PDB entry 1M90 | X-ray diffraction, 2.80 A resolution | chains A and 4 of the 31 polymer chains in the assembly

Chain A:
Molecule: 23S RRNA
Organism: Haloarcula marismortui
Sequence (2922 nucleotides; each row starts with the number of its first residue):
     2 UUGGCUACUA UGCCAGCUGG UGGAUUGCUC GGCUCAGGCG CUGAUGAAGG ACGUGCCAAG
    62 CUGCGAUAAG CCAUGGGGAG CCGCACGGAG GCGAAGAACC AUGGAUUUCC GAAUGAGAAU
   122 CUCUCUAACA AUUGCUUCGC GCAAUGAGGA ACCCCGAGAA CUGAAACAUC UCAGUAUCGG
   182 GAGGAACAGA AAACGCAAUG UGAUGUCGUU AGUAACCGCG AGUGAACGCG AUACAGCCCA
   242 AACCGAAGCC CUCACGGGCA AUGUGGUGUC AGGGCUACCU CUCAUCAGCC GACCGUCUCG
   302 ACGAAGUCUC UUGGAACAGA GCGUGAUACA GGGUGACAAC CCCGUACUCG AGACCAGUAC
   362 GACGUGCGGU AGUGCCAGAG UAGCGGGGGU UGGAUAUCCC UCGCGAAUAA CGCAGGCAUC
   422 GACUGCGAAG GCUAAACACA ACCUGAGACC GAUAGUGAAC AAGUAGUGUG AACGAACGCU
   482 GCAAAGUACC CUCAGAAGGG AGGCGAAAUA GAGCAUGAAA UCAGUUGGCG AUCGAGCGAC
   542 AGGGCAUACA AGGUCCCUCG ACGAAUGACC GACGCGCGAG CGUCCAGUAA GACUCACGGG
   602 AAGCCGAUGU UCUGUCGUAC GUUUUGAAAA ACGAGCCAGG GAGUGUGUCU GCAUGGCAAG
   662 UCUAACCGGA GUAUCCGGGG AGGCACAGGG AAACCGACAU GGCCGCAGGG CUUUGCCCGA
   722 GGGCCGCCGU CUUCAAGGGC GGGGAGCCAU GUGGACACGA CCCGAAUCCG GACGAUCUAC
   782 GCAUGGACAA GAUGAAGCGU GCCGAAAGGC ACGUGGAAGU CUGUUAGAGU UGGUGUCCUA
   842 CAAUACCCUC UCGUGAUCUA UGUGUAGGGG UGAAAGGCCC AUCGAGUCCG GCAACAGCUG
   902 GUUCCAAUCG AAACAUGUCG AAGCAUGACC UCCGCCGAGG UAGUCUGUGA GGUAGAGCGA
   962 CCGAUUGGUG UGUCCGCCUC CGAGAGGAGU CGGCACACCU GUCAAACUCC AAACUUACAG
  1022 ACGCCGUUUG ACGCGGGGAU UCCGGUGCGC GGGGUAAGCC UGUGUACCAG GAGGGGAACA
  1082 ACCCAGAGAU AGGUUAAGGU CCCCAAGUGU GGAUUAAGUG UAAUCCUCUG AAGGUGGUCU
  1142 CGAGCCCUAG ACAGCCGGGA GGUGAGCUUA GAAGCAGCUA CCCUCUAAGA AAAGCGUAAC
  1202 AGCUUACCGG CCGAGGUUUG AGGCGCCCAA AAUGAUCGGG ACUCAAAUCC ACCACCGAGA
  1262 CCUGUCCGUA CCACUCAUAC UGGUAAUCGA GUAGAUUGGC GCUCUAAUUG GAUGGAAGUA
  1322 GGGGUGAAAA CUCCUAUGGA CCGAUUAGUG ACGAAAAUCC UGGCCAUAGU AGCAGCGAUA
  1382 GUCGGGUGAG AACCCCGACG GCCUAAUGGA UAAGGGUUCC UCAGCACUGC UGAUCAGCUG
  1442 AGGGUUAGCC GGUCCUAAGU CAUACCGCAA CUCGACUAUG ACGAAAUGGG AAACGGGUUA
  1502 AUAUUCCCGU GCCACUAUGC AGUGAAAGUU GACGCCCUGG GGUCGAUCAC GCUGGGCAUU
  1562 CGCCCAGUCG AACCGUCCAA CUCCGUGGAA GCCGUAAUGG CAGGAAGCGG ACGAACGGCG
  1622 GCAUAGGGAA ACGUGAUUCA ACCUGGGGCC CAUGAAAAGA CGAGCAUAGU GUCCGUACCG
  1682 AGAACCGACA CAGGUGUCCA UGGCGGCGAA AGCCAAGGCC UGUCGGGAGC AACCAACGUU
  1742 AGGGAAUUCG GCAAGUUAGU CCCGUACCUU CGGAAGAAGG GAUGCCUGCU CCGGAACGGA
  1802 GCAGGUCGCA GUGACUCGGA AGCUCGGACU GUCUAGUAAC AACAUAGGUG ACCGCAAAUC
  1862 CGCAAGGACU CGUACGGUCA CUGAAUCCUG CCCAGUGCAG GUAUCUGAAC ACCUCGUACA
  1922 AGAGGACGAA GGACCUGUCA ACGGCGGGGG UAACUAUGAC CCUCUUAAGG UAGCGUAGUA
  1982 CCUUGCCGCA UCAGUAGCGG CUUGCAUGAA UGGAUUAACC AGAGCUUCAC UGUCCCAACG
  2042 UUGGGCCCGG UGAACUGUAC AUUCCAGUGC GGAGUCUGGA GACACCCAGG GGGAAGCGAA
  2102 GACCCUAUGG AGCUUUACUG CAGGCUGUCG CUGAGACGUG GUCGCCGAUG UGCAGCAUAG
  2162 GUAGGAGACA CUACACAGGU ACCCGCGCUA GCGGGCCACC GAGUCAACAG UGAAAUACUA
  2222 CCCGUCGGUG ACUGCGACUC UCACUCCGGG AGGAGGACAC CGAUAGCCGG GCAGUUUGAC
  2282 UGGGGCGGUA CGCGCUCGAA AAGAUAUCGA GCGCGCCCUA UGGCUAUCUC AGCCGGGACA
  2342 GAGACCCGGC GAAGAGUGCA AGAGCAAAAG AUAGCUUGAC AGUGUUCUUC CCAACGAGGA
  2402 ACGCUGACGC GAAAGCGUGG UCUAGCGAAC CAAUUAGCCU GCUUGAUGCG GGCAAUUGAU
  2462 GACAGAAAAG CUACCCUAGG GAUAACAGAG UCGUCACUCG CAAGAGCACA UAUCGACCGA
  2522 GUGGCUUGCU ACCUCGAUGU CGGUUCCCUC CAUCCUGCCC GUGCAGAAGC GGGCAAGGGU
  2582 GAGGUUGUUC GCCUAUUAAA GGAGGUCGUG AGCUGGGUUU AGACCGUCGU GAGACAGGUC
  2642 GGCUGCUAUC UACUGGGUGU GUAAUGGUGU CUGACAAGAA CGACCGUAUA GUACGAGAGG
  2702 AACUACGGUU GGUGGCCACU GGUGUACCGG UUGUUCGAGA GAGCACGUGC CGGGUAGCCA
  2762 CGCCACACGG GGUAAGAGCU GAACGCAUCU AAGCUCGAAA CCCACUUGGA AAAGAGACAC
  2822 CGCCGAGGUC CCGCGUACAA GACGCGGUCG AUAGACUCGG GGUGUGCGCG UCGAGGUAAC
  2882 GAGACGUUAA GCCCACGAGC ACUAACAGAC CAAAGCCAUC AU
Unresolved in the structure: 2-9, 126-127, 715, 971-998, 1560, 1952-1963, 2137-2236, 2339-2343, 2665-2666, 2915-2923
Sequence notes: conflict C560 (U3155 in 3377779)
Metal / ion sites: Mg2+ site 1 near G28 (its only coordinating residue here); Na+ site 1: C40, G41; Na+ site 2: G56, A59, G61; Na+ site 3: G66, U108; Mg2+ site 2 near U115 (its only coordinating residue here); Na+ site 4: C130, U146; Na+ site 5: C141, G142; Mg2+ site 3: C162, U2276; K+ site 1: C162, U163, U172; Mg2+ site 4: A165, A167, C168; Na+ site 6: A165, A166, A167; Mg2+ site 5: A166, G219; 64 more Na+ sites not listed; 99 more Mg2+ sites not listed; 1 more K+ sites not listed
Ligand contacts:
  - 6-aminohexanoic acid / phenylalaninal: G2102, A2103, C2104, A2486, A2538, G2540, U2620, U2621
  - sparsomycin (SPS): A2486, C2487, U2541, C2608, U2619, U2620, A2637
From the paper describing this entry:
  - binding site for CCA: G2284, G2285
  - conformationally variable residues: A2637
  - contacts within the chain: G2482-A2486 (hydrogen bond), G2102-A2486 (hydrogen bond)
  - catalytic residues: A2486 (proposed by the authors, not directly observed)

Chain 4:
Protein: Ribosomal protein L44E
Organism: Haloarcula marismortui
UniProt: P32411 (RL44_HALMA); residues 1-92 here = UniProt positions 1-92
Chain sequence (92 residues; row label = number of the first residue in the row):
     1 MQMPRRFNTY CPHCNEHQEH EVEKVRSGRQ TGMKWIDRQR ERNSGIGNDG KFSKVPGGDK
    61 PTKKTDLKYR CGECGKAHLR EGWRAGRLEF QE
Metal / ion sites: Cd2+: Cys11, Cys14, Cys71, Cys74; Mg2+: Gly45, Gly47, Asp49

Interface between chain A and chain 4:
Contacting residue pairs (122; chain A residue first):
  A169(A) - Asn48(4)  hydrogen bond to the sugar
  U170(A) - Asn48(4)  sugar contact
  U170(A) - Gly50(4)  hydrogen bond to the sugar
  C218(A) - Trp35(4)  phosphate contact
  C218(A) - Gln39(4)  hydrogen bond to the phosphate
  C218(A) - Asn43(4)  hydrogen bond to the phosphate
  G219(A) - Gln39(4)  hydrogen bond to the phosphate
  G219(A) - Lys51(4)  phosphate contact
  G219(A) - Lys54(4)  hydrogen bond to the sugar
  C220(A) - Trp35(4)  base contact
  C220(A) - Lys51(4)  salt bridge to the phosphate
  G389(A) - Ile46(4)  phosphate contact
  G390(A) - Gly45(4)  phosphate contact
  G390(A) - Ile46(4)  hydrogen bond to the phosphate
  A395(A) - Trp35(4)  sugar contact
  A395(A) - Arg42(4)  hydrogen bond to the phosphate
  U396(A) - Trp35(4)  phosphate contact
  U396(A) - Arg38(4)  salt bridge to the phosphate
  U396(A) - Arg42(4)  salt bridge to the phosphate
  C735(A) - Asn15(4)  hydrogen bond to the base
  A1922(A) - Met33(4)  base contact
  G1923(A) - Thr31(4)  hydrogen bond to the sugar
  G1923(A) - Met33(4)  sugar contact
  A1924(A) - Arg29(4)  phosphate contact
  A1924(A) - Gln30(4)  sugar contact
  G1925(A) - Arg29(4)  salt bridge to the phosphate
  U2120(A) - Asn48(4)  hydrogen bond to the sugar
  U2120(A) - Ser53(4)  phosphate contact
  G2121(A) - Gly47(4)  hydrogen bond to the phosphate
  G2121(A) - Asn48(4)  phosphate contact
  G2121(A) - Ser53(4)  hydrogen bond to the phosphate
  C2122(A) - Ile46(4)  phosphate contact
  C2122(A) - Gly47(4)  hydrogen bond to the phosphate
  G2316(A) - Pro61(4)  sugar contact
  C2317(A) - Pro61(4)  phosphate contact
  C2317(A) - Thr62(4)  hydrogen bond to the phosphate
  C2317(A) - Arg84(4)  salt bridge to the phosphate
  C2318(A) - Ala85(4)  phosphate contact
  C2318(A) - Gly86(4)  hydrogen bond to the phosphate
  C2319(A) - Met1(4)  hydrogen bond to the phosphate
  C2319(A) - Trp83(4)  base contact
  U2320(A) - Met1(4)  phosphate contact
  U2320(A) - Gln2(4)  hydrogen bond to the phosphate
  U2320(A) - Met3(4)  base contact
  U2320(A) - Pro4(4)  sugar contact
  U2320(A) - Gln91(4)  hydrogen bond to the sugar
  A2321(A) - Gln91(4)  hydrogen bond to the phosphate
  U2378(A) - Phe7(4)  sugar contact
  U2378(A) - Asn8(4)  hydrogen bond to the phosphate
  G2379(A) - Thr9(4)  hydrogen bond to the phosphate
  G2379(A) - His17(4)  salt bridge to the phosphate
  A2380(A) - Met1(4)  base contact
  A2380(A) - Trp83(4)  base contact
  C2381(A) - Thr9(4)  hydrogen bond to the sugar
  C2381(A) - Tyr10(4)  sugar contact
  C2381(A) - Arg80(4)  hydrogen bond to the sugar
  A2382(A) - Tyr10(4)  sugar contact
  A2382(A) - Pro12(4)  sugar contact
  A2382(A) - Arg80(4)  salt bridge to the phosphate
  G2407(A) - Tyr10(4)  hydrogen bond to the sugar
  G2407(A) - Asn15(4)  hydrogen bond to the sugar
  A2408(A) - Tyr10(4)  sugar contact
  A2408(A) - Asn15(4)  sugar contact
  A2408(A) - Glu16(4)  sugar contact
  A2408(A) - His17(4)  hydrogen bond to the sugar
  C2409(A) - His17(4)  sugar contact
  C2427(A) - Lys60(4)  hydrogen bond to the base
  C2427(A) - Arg84(4)  salt bridge to the phosphate
  G2428(A) - Lys60(4)  hydrogen bond to the base
  G2428(A) - Lys64(4)  salt bridge to the phosphate
  G2428(A) - Arg84(4)  salt bridge to the phosphate
  C2431(A) - Lys51(4)  sugar contact
  C2432(A) - Ile36(4)  phosphate contact
  A2433(A) - Gln30(4)  hydrogen bond to the sugar
  A2433(A) - Lys34(4)  phosphate contact
  A2434(A) - Ser27(4)  sugar contact
  A2434(A) - Gly28(4)  hydrogen bond to the sugar
  A2434(A) - Lys34(4)  phosphate contact
  U2435(A) - Val25(4)  sugar contact
  U2435(A) - Gly28(4)  phosphate contact
  U2435(A) - Lys68(4)  hydrogen bond to the phosphate
  U2435(A) - Leu79(4)  base contact
  U2436(A) - Lys68(4)  salt bridge to the phosphate
  U2436(A) - Arg70(4)  salt bridge to the phosphate
  U2436(A) - Ala77(4)  hydrogen bond to the sugar
  U2436(A) - His78(4)  sugar contact
  U2436(A) - Leu79(4)  sugar contact
  A2437(A) - His13(4)  sugar contact
  A2437(A) - Arg70(4)  salt bridge to the phosphate
  A2437(A) - Lys76(4)  phosphate contact
  A2437(A) - Ala77(4)  hydrogen bond to the phosphate
  G2438(A) - Lys76(4)  salt bridge to the phosphate
  C2450(A) - Met33(4)  phosphate contact
  G2451(A) - Thr31(4)  hydrogen bond to the phosphate
  G2451(A) - Met33(4)  phosphate contact
  G2451(A) - Lys34(4)  salt bridge to the phosphate
  G2451(A) - Trp35(4)  phosphate contact
  G2451(A) - Arg38(4)  hydrogen bond to the sugar
  G2452(A) - Trp35(4)  hydrogen bond to the phosphate
  A2456(A) - Leu79(4)  base contact
  U2457(A) - Arg80(4)  hydrogen bond to the sugar
  U2457(A) - Glu81(4)  phosphate contact
  U2457(A) - Gly82(4)  phosphate contact
  U2458(A) - Lys64(4)  phosphate contact
  U2458(A) - Thr65(4)  sugar contact
  U2458(A) - Asp66(4)  sugar contact
  U2458(A) - Gly82(4)  hydrogen bond to the phosphate
  G2459(A) - Lys63(4)  hydrogen bond to the phosphate
  G2459(A) - Lys64(4)  hydrogen bond to the phosphate
  A2460(A) - Gly58(4)  sugar contact
  A2460(A) - Asp59(4)  phosphate contact
  A2460(A) - Lys60(4)  hydrogen bond to the phosphate
  A2460(A) - Lys63(4)  salt bridge to the phosphate
  U2461(A) - Gly58(4)  phosphate contact
  U2461(A) - Asp59(4)  hydrogen bond to the phosphate
  U2461(A) - Lys60(4)  phosphate contact
  G2462(A) - Lys60(4)  hydrogen bond to the base
  G2462(A) - Pro61(4)  base contact
  A2468(A) - Asn48(4)  base contact
  A2468(A) - Gly50(4)  hydrogen bond to the base
  A2468(A) - Ser53(4)  base contact
  A2468(A) - Lys54(4)  salt bridge to the phosphate
Other interface residues (no listed pair), chain A (53 interface residues in all): G2426
Other interface residues (no listed pair), chain 4 (61 interface residues in all): Arg26, Gly32, Asp49

Overview:
The interface between chain A and chain 4 involves 53 residues on one side and 61 on the other, with 45
hydrogen bonds and 17 salt bridges. Polar pairs include C735(A)-Asn15(4), C2427(A)-Lys60(4) and
G2428(A)-Lys60(4). From the paper: the catalytic residue A2486(A); a binding site for CCA at G2284(A) and
G2285(A).
Chain A is 23S RRNA and chain 4 is Ribosomal protein L44E, both from Haloarcula marismortui; the structure,
Co-crystal structure of CCA-Phe-caproic acid-biotin and sparsomycin bound to the 50S ribosomal subunit, was
determined by X-ray diffraction together with 1Q7Y, 1Q81, 1Q82 and 1Q86 from the same study.
